PDB entry 8VKR | electron microscopy, 5.90 A resolution (low resolution: residue-level contacts below are approximate; hydrogen-bond / salt-bridge calls are withheld) | chains E and H of the 204 polymer chains in the assembly

[Chain E (and H)]
Protein: Flagellar motor switch protein FliN
Source organism: Salmonella enterica subsp. enterica serovar Typhimurium
Notes: chain H of this document is another copy of the same molecule, construct and numbering; everything in this record applies to it too
UniProtKB: P26419 (FLIN_SALTY); residues 1-137 here = UniProt positions 1-137
Sequence (137 residues; row label = number of the first residue in the row):
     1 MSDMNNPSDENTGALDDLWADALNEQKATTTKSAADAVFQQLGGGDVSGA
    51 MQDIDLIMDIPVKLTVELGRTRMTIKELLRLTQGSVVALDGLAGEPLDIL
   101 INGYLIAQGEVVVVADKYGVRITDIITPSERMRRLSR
Disordered / not traced: 1-54 (chain H: 1-56)

[Chain E / chain H interface]
Contacting residue pairs - 41 pairs, chain E then chain H:
  Ile60(E) - Thr74(H)
  Pro61(E) - Met73(H)
  Val62(E) - Thr71(H)
  Val62(E) - Met73(H)
  Val66(E) - Val66(H)
  Val66(E) - Glu67(H)
  Val66(E) - Leu68(H)
  Glu67(E) - Val66(H)
  Thr71(E) - Val62(H)
  Met73(E) - Pro61(H)
  Met73(E) - Val62(H)
  Thr74(E) - Ile60(H)
  Thr74(E) - Pro61(H)
  Ile75(E) - Ile60(H)
  Gln83(E) - Ile122(H)
  Gln83(E) - Thr123(H)
  Gln83(E) - Asp124(H)
  Gly84(E) - Ile122(H)
  Ser85(E) - Val120(H)
  Ser85(E) - Ile122(H)
  Val86(E) - Val120(H)
  Val87(E) - Tyr118(H)
  Val87(E) - Gly119(H)
  Val87(E) - Val120(H)
  Ala88(E) - Tyr118(H)
  Leu89(E) - Tyr118(H)
  Ala93(E) - Asp116(H)
  Tyr118(E) - Ala88(H)
  Tyr118(E) - Leu89(H)
  Tyr118(E) - Gly91(H)
  Gly119(E) - Val87(H)
  Gly119(E) - Ala88(H)
  Val120(E) - Ser85(H)
  Val120(E) - Val86(H)
  Val120(E) - Val87(H)
  Arg121(E) - Ser85(H)
  Arg121(E) - Val86(H)
  Ile122(E) - Gln83(H)
  Ile122(E) - Gly84(H)
  Ile122(E) - Ser85(H)
  Thr123(E) - Gln83(H)
Other interface residues (no listed pair), chain E (28 interface residues in all): Met58, Leu64, Leu68, Leu92, Lys117
Other interface residues (no listed pair), chain H (30 interface residues in all): Gly69, Arg70, Ile75, Thr82, Lys117, Arg121

[Summary]
The interface between chain E and chain H involves 28 residues on one side and 30 on the other.
Both chains are Flagellar motor switch protein FliN (Salmonella enterica subsp. enterica serovar Typhimurium).
Entry 8VKR (CW Flagellar Switch Complex with extra density - FliF, FliG, FliM, and FliN forming the C-ring
...) was determined by electron microscopy, deposited together with 8T8P, 8VIB, 8VID and 8VKQ.
